Entry 3GPL (X-ray diffraction, 2.50 A resolution); this record covers chains A and X.

# Chain A
Molecule: Exodeoxyribonuclease V, subunit RecD, putative
From: Deinococcus radiodurans R1
UniProtKB: Q9RT63 (Q9RT63_DEIRA); numbering as in UniProt (aligned over 151-715)
Sequence (574 residues; numbered 150 to 723; the number before each row is that of its first residue):
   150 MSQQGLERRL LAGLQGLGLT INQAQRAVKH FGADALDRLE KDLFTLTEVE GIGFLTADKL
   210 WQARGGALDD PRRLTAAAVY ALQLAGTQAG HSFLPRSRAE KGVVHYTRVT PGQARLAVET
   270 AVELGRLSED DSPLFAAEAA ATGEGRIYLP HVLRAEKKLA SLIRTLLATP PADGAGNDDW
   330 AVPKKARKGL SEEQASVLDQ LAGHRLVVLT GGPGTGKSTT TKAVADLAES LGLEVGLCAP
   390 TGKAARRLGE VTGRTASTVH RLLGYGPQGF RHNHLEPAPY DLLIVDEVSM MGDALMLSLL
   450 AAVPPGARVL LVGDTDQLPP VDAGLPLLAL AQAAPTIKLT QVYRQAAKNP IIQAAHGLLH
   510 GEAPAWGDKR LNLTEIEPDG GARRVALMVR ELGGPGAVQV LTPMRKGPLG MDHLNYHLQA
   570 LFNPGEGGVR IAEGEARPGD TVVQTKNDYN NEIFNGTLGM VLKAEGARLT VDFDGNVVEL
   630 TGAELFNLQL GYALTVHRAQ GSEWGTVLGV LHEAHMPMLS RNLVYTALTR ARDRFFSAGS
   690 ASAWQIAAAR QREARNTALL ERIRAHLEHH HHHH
Disordered / not traced: 150-183, 280-292, 323-324, 715-723
Differences from the reference sequence: expression tag (150, 716-723)
Metal / ion sites: Mg2+: Ser-367 (together with AMP-PNP)
Residues lining bound ligands: AMP-PNP (ANP; phosphoaminophosphonic acid-adenylate ester): Gly-338, Ser-340, Gln-343, Gly-361, Pro-362, Gly-363, Thr-364, Gly-365, Lys-366, Ser-367, Thr-368, Glu-436, Gln-466, Tyr-492, Arg-493, Gly-650, Glu-652, Arg-679
UniProt features mapped onto this chain:
  - DNA-binding region: Gly-391, Thr-407 to Tyr-414, Val-470, Arg-554, Lys-555, Asn-596 to Asn-604, Thr-644 to Arg-647
  - binding site (ATP): Gln-343, Gly-363 to Ser-367, Gln-466, Arg-493, Arg-679
From the paper describing this entry:
  - conformationally variable residues (loop rearrangement, side-chain flip): Arg-410, Tyr-492 to Lys-497
  - binding site for the 8-nt DNA strand (chain X): Gly-391, Thr-407, His-409, Tyr-414, Val-470, Arg-554, Lys-555, Asn-596, Tyr-598, Asn-604, Thr-644, His-646, Arg-647, Met-667
  - mutagenesis - N596A, Y598A (10-fold), N604A: decreased catalytic activity
  - contacts within the chain: Arg-410/Phe-603
  - binding site for AMP-PNP: Gln-466 (proposed by the authors, not directly observed)

# Chain X
Molecule: 8-nt DNA strand
Sequence (8 nucleotides; numbered 1 to 8; the number before each row is that of its first residue):
     1 TTTTTTTT
Disordered / not traced: 1

# How chain A and chain X interact
Residue-residue contacts - 34 pairs, chain A then chain X:
  Gln-237(A) with DT2(X), hydrogen bond to the base; DT3(X), hydrogen bond to the base
  Pro-389(A) with DT6(X), sugar contact
  Thr-390(A) with DT5(X), phosphate contact; DT6(X), phosphate contact
  Gly-391(A) with DT6(X), hydrogen bond to the phosphate
  Thr-407(A) with DT6(X), phosphate contact; DT7(X), hydrogen bond to the phosphate
  His-409(A) with DT6(X), sugar contact; DT7(X), sugar contact
  Arg-410(A) with DT7(X), phosphate contact
  Tyr-414(A) with DT7(X), phosphate contact; DT8(X), phosphate contact
  Gly-415(A) with DT8(X), phosphate contact
  Val-470(A) with DT4(X), base contact; DT5(X), sugar contact
  Pro-552(A) with DT4(X), sugar contact
  Met-553(A) with DT4(X), phosphate contact
  Arg-554(A) with DT4(X), hydrogen bond to the phosphate; DT5(X), salt bridge to the phosphate
  Lys-595(A) with DT7(X), base contact
  Asn-596(A) with DT7(X), hydrogen bond to the phosphate; DT8(X), hydrogen bond to the phosphate
  Tyr-598(A) with DT8(X), stacking on the base
  Asn-604(A) with DT6(X), hydrogen bond to the phosphate; DT7(X), hydrogen bond to the phosphate
  Thr-644(A) with DT5(X), hydrogen bond to the phosphate
  His-646(A) with DT4(X), phosphate contact; DT5(X), sugar contact
  Arg-647(A) with DT5(X), salt bridge to the phosphate; DT6(X), salt bridge to the phosphate
  Pro-666(A) with DT3(X), sugar contact
  Met-667(A) with DT3(X), sugar contact; DT4(X), sugar contact
Also at the interface, not in a pair above, chain A (25 interface residues in all): Thr-236, Pro-416, Lys-555

# In short
25 residues of chain A face 7 of chain X across their interface; the contacts include 10 hydrogen bonds, 3
salt bridges and 1 aromatic stacking contact. Among the polar pairs are Gln-237(A)/DT2(X), Gln-237(A)/DT3(X)
and Gly-391(A)/DT6(X). The paper reports a binding site for the 8-nt DNA strand (chain X) at Gly-391(A),
Thr-407(A) and His-409(A) among others; N596A, Y598A and N604A of chain A reduce catalytic activity.
Here chain A is Exodeoxyribonuclease V, subunit RecD, putative (Deinococcus radiodurans R1) and chain X is an
8-nt DNA strand. Entry 3GPL (Crystal structure of the ternary complex of RecD2 with DNA and ADPNP) was
determined by X-ray diffraction (same publication as 3GP8).
